Entry 3X41 (X-ray diffraction, 1.87 A resolution); this record covers chains A and B.

# Chain A (and B)
Protein: Phenylethylamine oxidase
Organism: Arthrobacter globiformis
Notes: EC 1.4.3.21; chain B of this document is another copy of the same molecule, construct and numbering; everything in this record applies to it too
UniProtKB: P46881 (PAOX_ARTGO); residue numbers follow UniProt; this construct covers 9-628
Chain sequence (620 residues; numbered 9 to 628; the number before each row is that of its first residue):
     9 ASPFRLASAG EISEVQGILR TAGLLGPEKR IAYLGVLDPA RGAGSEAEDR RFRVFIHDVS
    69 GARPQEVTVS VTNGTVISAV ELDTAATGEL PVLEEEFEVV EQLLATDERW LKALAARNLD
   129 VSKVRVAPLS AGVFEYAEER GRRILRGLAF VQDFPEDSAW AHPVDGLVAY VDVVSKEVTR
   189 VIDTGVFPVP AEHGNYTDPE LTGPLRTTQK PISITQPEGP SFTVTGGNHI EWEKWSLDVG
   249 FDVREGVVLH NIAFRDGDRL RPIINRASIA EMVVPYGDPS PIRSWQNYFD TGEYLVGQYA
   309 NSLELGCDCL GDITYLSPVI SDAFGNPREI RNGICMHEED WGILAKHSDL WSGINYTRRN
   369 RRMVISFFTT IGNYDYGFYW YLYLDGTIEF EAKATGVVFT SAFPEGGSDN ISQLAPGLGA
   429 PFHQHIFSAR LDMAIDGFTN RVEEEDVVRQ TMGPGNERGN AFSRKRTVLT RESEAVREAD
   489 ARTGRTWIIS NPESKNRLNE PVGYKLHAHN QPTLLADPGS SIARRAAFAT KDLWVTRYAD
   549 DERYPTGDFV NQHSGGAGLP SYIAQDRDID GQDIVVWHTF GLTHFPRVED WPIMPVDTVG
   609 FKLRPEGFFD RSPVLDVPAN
Disulfides: Cys317-Cys343
Modified / non-standard residues: Tyr382 (2-hydroxy-5-{[(1E)-2-phenylethylidene]amino}-L-tyrosine; 2TY)
Ion coordination: K+: Val79, Thr80; Cu ion: His431, His433, His592; Na+: Asp440, Met441, Asp581, Ile582
Swiss-Prot annotation at these positions:
  - active site: Asp298 (Proton acceptor)
  - binding site (substrate): Tyr296 to Tyr307, Ile379 to Asn381, Asp383, Tyr384
  - binding site (Cu cation): His431, His433, His592
From the paper describing this entry:
  - catalytic residues: Asp298 (citing earlier work)

# How chain A and chain B interact
Pairs across the interface - 304 pairs, chain A then chain B:
  Arg133(A) - Trp359(B)
  Val134(A) - Trp359(B)
  Ala135(A) - Trp359(B)  hydrophobic
  Phe142(A) - Arg466(B)
  Glu143(A) - Arg466(B)  salt bridge
  Tyr144(A) - Arg466(B)  hydrogen bond
  Gln160(A) - Trp359(B)  hydrogen bond (side chain-backbone)
  Gln160(A) - Ser360(B)
  Pro163(A) - Trp359(B)
  Pro163(A) - Ser360(B)
  Glu164(A) - Ser360(B)
  Glu164(A) - Ile362(B)
  Asp165(A) - Ser360(B)
  Ala167(A) - Trp359(B)  hydrophobic
  Trp168(A) - Asp357(B)  hydrogen bond
  Trp168(A) - Trp359(B)  hydrophobic
  Glu200(A) - Arg505(B)  salt bridge
  Tyr204(A) - His355(B)
  Tyr204(A) - Tyr364(B)  hydrophobic
  Thr205(A) - Tyr364(B)
  Leu209(A) - Arg619(B)
  Thr210(A) - Leu623(B)
  Thr210(A) - Asp624(B)
  Pro212(A) - Asp624(B)
  Leu213(A) - Asp624(B)
  Arg214(A) - Glu241(B)  salt bridge
  Arg214(A) - Lys242(B)
  Arg214(A) - Leu392(B)
  Arg214(A) - Pro621(B)  hydrogen bond (side chain-backbone)
  Arg214(A) - Asp624(B)  salt bridge
  Arg214(A) - Val625(B)
  Arg214(A) - Pro626(B)
  Thr216(A) - Ser229(B)
  Thr216(A) - Glu241(B)  hydrogen bond
  Gln217(A) - Ser229(B)
  Gln217(A) - Glu241(B)  hydrogen bond
  Gln217(A) - Arg369(B)
  Gln217(A) - Leu392(B)
  Lys218(A) - Gln224(B)
  Lys218(A) - Glu226(B)
  Lys218(A) - Gly227(B)
  Lys218(A) - Pro228(B)
  Lys218(A) - Ser229(B)  hydrogen bond (backbone-side chain)
  Lys218(A) - Arg369(B)  hydrogen bond (backbone-side chain)
  Pro219(A) - Gln224(B)  hydrogen bond (backbone-side chain)
  Pro219(A) - Pro225(B)  hydrophobic
  Pro219(A) - Glu226(B)
  Ile220(A) - Thr223(B)
  Ile220(A) - Gln224(B)
  Ile220(A) - Glu347(B)
  Ile220(A) - Asp348(B)
  Ser221(A) - Ser221(B)
  Ser221(A) - Ile222(B)
  Ser221(A) - Thr223(B)  hydrogen bond (backbone-backbone)
  Ile222(A) - Ser221(B)
  Thr223(A) - Ile220(B)
  Thr223(A) - Ser221(B)  hydrogen bond (backbone-backbone)
  Gln224(A) - Lys218(B)
  Gln224(A) - Pro219(B)  hydrogen bond (side chain-backbone)
  Gln224(A) - Ile220(B)
  Pro225(A) - Pro219(B)
  Glu226(A) - Lys218(B)
  Glu226(A) - Pro219(B)
  Gly227(A) - Lys218(B)
  Pro228(A) - Lys218(B)
  Ser229(A) - Thr216(B)
  Ser229(A) - Gln217(B)
  Ser229(A) - Lys218(B)  hydrogen bond (side chain-backbone)
  Glu241(A) - Arg214(B)  salt bridge
  Glu241(A) - Thr216(B)  hydrogen bond
  Glu241(A) - Gln217(B)  hydrogen bond
  Lys242(A) - Arg214(B)
  Tyr284(A) - Asn468(B)  hydrogen bond (backbone-side chain)
  Gly285(A) - Asn468(B)
  Gly285(A) - Ala469(B)
  Gly285(A) - Phe470(B)  hydrogen bond (backbone-backbone)
  Asp286(A) - Asn468(B)  hydrogen bond (backbone-side chain)
  Pro287(A) - Gly463(B)
  Ser292(A) - Arg466(B)  hydrogen bond
  Ser292(A) - Asn468(B)
  Trp293(A) - Arg466(B)
  Asn309(A) - Lys354(B)
  Asn309(A) - Ser356(B)
  Cys315(A) - Ile351(B)
  Cys315(A) - Thr365(B)
  Cys315(A) - Arg367(B)  hydrogen bond (backbone-side chain)
  Asp316(A) - Ile351(B)
  Asp316(A) - Lys354(B)  salt bridge
  Asp316(A) - Thr365(B)
  Asp316(A) - Arg367(B)  hydrogen bond (backbone-side chain)
  Cys317(A) - Arg367(B)
  Leu318(A) - Asp348(B)
  Leu318(A) - Arg367(B)
  Glu347(A) - Ile220(B)
  Asp348(A) - Ile220(B)
  Asp348(A) - Leu318(B)
  Trp349(A) - Trp349(B)  hydrophobic
  Ile351(A) - Cys315(B)
  Ile351(A) - Asp316(B)
  Ile351(A) - Tyr387(B)
  Ile351(A) - Val604(B)
  Leu352(A) - Met602(B)
  Leu352(A) - Pro603(B)
  Leu352(A) - Val604(B)  hydrogen bond (backbone-backbone)
  Ala353(A) - Thr403(B)
  Ala353(A) - Met602(B)
  Lys354(A) - Asn309(B)
  Lys354(A) - Asp316(B)  salt bridge
  Lys354(A) - Phe376(B)
  Lys354(A) - Asp383(B)
  Lys354(A) - Thr403(B)  hydrogen bond (backbone-side chain)
  Lys354(A) - Gly404(B)  hydrogen bond (backbone-backbone)
  His355(A) - Tyr204(B)
  His355(A) - Gly380(B)
  His355(A) - Asn381(B)  hydrogen bond (side chain-backbone)
  His355(A) - Asp383(B)  salt bridge
  His355(A) - Gly404(B)
  His355(A) - Val405(B)
  His355(A) - Ile601(B)
  Ser356(A) - Thr378(B)
  Ser356(A) - Asp383(B)  hydrogen bond (backbone-side chain)
  Asp357(A) - Trp168(B)  hydrogen bond
  Trp359(A) - Arg133(B)
  Trp359(A) - Val134(B)
  Trp359(A) - Ala135(B)  hydrophobic
  Trp359(A) - Gln160(B)  hydrogen bond (backbone-side chain)
  Trp359(A) - Pro163(B)
  Trp359(A) - Ala167(B)  hydrophobic
  Trp359(A) - Trp168(B)  hydrophobic
  Ser360(A) - Gln160(B)
  Ser360(A) - Pro163(B)
  Ser360(A) - Glu164(B)
  Ser360(A) - Asp165(B)
  Ile362(A) - Glu164(B)
  Tyr364(A) - Tyr204(B)  hydrophobic
  Tyr364(A) - Thr205(B)
  Tyr364(A) - Ile601(B)  hydrophobic
  Thr365(A) - Cys315(B)
  Thr365(A) - Asp316(B)
  Arg367(A) - Cys315(B)  hydrogen bond (side chain-backbone)
  Arg367(A) - Asp316(B)  hydrogen bond (side chain-backbone)
  Arg367(A) - Cys317(B)
  Arg367(A) - Leu318(B)
  Arg369(A) - Gln217(B)
  Arg369(A) - Lys218(B)  hydrogen bond (side chain-backbone)
  Arg369(A) - Ile220(B)
  Phe376(A) - Lys354(B)
  Thr378(A) - Ser356(B)
  Gly380(A) - His355(B)
  Asn381(A) - His355(B)  hydrogen bond (backbone-side chain)
  Asp383(A) - Lys354(B)
  Asp383(A) - His355(B)  salt bridge
  Asp383(A) - Ser356(B)  hydrogen bond (side chain-backbone)
  Tyr387(A) - Ile351(B)
  Leu392(A) - Arg214(B)
  Leu392(A) - Gln217(B)
  Asp393(A) - Pro603(B)
  Thr403(A) - Ala353(B)
  Thr403(A) - Lys354(B)  hydrogen bond (side chain-backbone)
  Gly404(A) - Lys354(B)  hydrogen bond (backbone-backbone)
  Gly404(A) - His355(B)
  Val405(A) - His355(B)
  Asp417(A) - Ser471(B)  hydrogen bond (backbone-side chain)
  Asn418(A) - Gln458(B)  hydrogen bond
  Asn418(A) - Ala469(B)
  Asn418(A) - Phe470(B)  hydrogen bond (side chain-backbone)
  Ser420(A) - Arg472(B)
  Gln421(A) - Leu506(B)
  Leu422(A) - Leu506(B)
  Ala423(A) - Arg505(B)
  Ala423(A) - Leu506(B)
  Pro424(A) - Arg505(B)
  Pro424(A) - Leu506(B)
  Phe430(A) - Phe470(B)
  His431(A) - Phe470(B)
  Gln432(A) - Phe470(B)
  Val455(A) - Leu523(B)  hydrophobic
  Val455(A) - Phe593(B)  hydrophobic
  Arg457(A) - Leu523(B)  hydrogen bond (side chain-backbone)
  Arg457(A) - Ala524(B)  hydrogen bond (side chain-backbone)
  Arg457(A) - Pro526(B)
  Gln458(A) - Asn418(B)  hydrogen bond
  Thr459(A) - Asp525(B)
  Met460(A) - Asp525(B)  hydrogen bond (backbone-side chain)
  Met460(A) - Gly527(B)
  Gly463(A) - Pro287(B)
  Arg466(A) - Phe142(B)
  Arg466(A) - Glu143(B)  salt bridge
  Arg466(A) - Tyr144(B)  hydrogen bond
  Arg466(A) - Ser292(B)  hydrogen bond
  Arg466(A) - Trp293(B)
  Arg466(A) - Ser528(B)
  Gly467(A) - Ala524(B)
  Gly467(A) - Asp525(B)  hydrogen bond (backbone-backbone)
  Gly467(A) - Ser528(B)
  Asn468(A) - Tyr284(B)  hydrogen bond (side chain-backbone)
  Asn468(A) - Gly285(B)
  Asn468(A) - Asp286(B)  hydrogen bond (side chain-backbone)
  Asn468(A) - Ser292(B)
  Ala469(A) - Gly285(B)
  Phe470(A) - Gly285(B)  hydrogen bond (backbone-backbone)
  Phe470(A) - Asn418(B)  hydrogen bond (backbone-side chain)
  Phe470(A) - Phe430(B)
  Phe470(A) - His431(B)
  Phe470(A) - Gln432(B)
  Phe470(A) - Leu523(B)  hydrophobic
  Phe470(A) - Thr591(B)
  Phe470(A) - Phe593(B)  hydrophobic
  Ser471(A) - Asp417(B)  hydrogen bond (side chain-backbone)
  Ser471(A) - Phe593(B)
  Arg472(A) - Phe593(B)
  Ala487(A) - Arg490(B)  hydrogen bond (backbone-side chain)
  Ala489(A) - Ala489(B)  hydrophobic
  Ala489(A) - Asn518(B)
  Ala489(A) - Pro520(B)
  Arg490(A) - Glu486(B)  salt bridge
  Arg490(A) - Pro520(B)
  Gly492(A) - Pro520(B)
  Arg505(A) - Glu200(B)  salt bridge
  Arg505(A) - Ala423(B)
  Arg505(A) - Pro424(B)
  Leu506(A) - Gln421(B)
  Leu506(A) - Leu422(B)
  Leu506(A) - Ala423(B)
  Leu506(A) - Pro424(B)
  Leu506(A) - Val596(B)  hydrophobic
  Asn518(A) - Ala489(B)
  Pro520(A) - Ala489(B)
  Pro520(A) - Arg490(B)
  Pro520(A) - Gly492(B)
  Leu523(A) - Val455(B)  hydrophobic
  Leu523(A) - Arg457(B)  hydrogen bond (backbone-side chain)
  Leu523(A) - Phe470(B)  hydrophobic
  Ala524(A) - Arg457(B)  hydrogen bond (backbone-side chain)
  Ala524(A) - Gly467(B)
  Asp525(A) - Thr459(B)
  Asp525(A) - Met460(B)  hydrogen bond (side chain-backbone)
  Asp525(A) - Gly467(B)  hydrogen bond (backbone-backbone)
  Pro526(A) - Arg457(B)
  Gly527(A) - Met460(B)
  Ser528(A) - Arg466(B)
  Ser528(A) - Gly467(B)
  Thr591(A) - Phe470(B)
  Phe593(A) - Val455(B)  hydrophobic
  Phe593(A) - Phe470(B)  hydrophobic
  Phe593(A) - Ser471(B)
  Phe593(A) - Arg472(B)
  Arg595(A) - Arg612(B)
  Arg595(A) - Pro613(B)  hydrogen bond (side chain-backbone)
  Arg595(A) - Glu614(B)
  Val596(A) - Leu506(B)  hydrophobic
  Val596(A) - Phe617(B)
  Val596(A) - Asp618(B)
  Val596(A) - Arg619(B)
  Val596(A) - Ser620(B)
  Glu597(A) - Pro613(B)
  Glu597(A) - Glu614(B)
  Glu597(A) - Gly615(B)  hydrogen bond (side chain-backbone)
  Glu597(A) - Phe616(B)  hydrogen bond (side chain-backbone)
  Glu597(A) - Phe617(B)  hydrogen bond (side chain-backbone)
  Glu597(A) - Ser620(B)
  Trp599(A) - Arg619(B)
  Trp599(A) - Ser620(B)  hydrogen bond (backbone-backbone)
  Pro600(A) - Leu623(B)
  Ile601(A) - His355(B)
  Ile601(A) - Tyr364(B)  hydrophobic
  Ile601(A) - Leu623(B)  hydrophobic
  Met602(A) - Ala353(B)
  Pro603(A) - Leu352(B)
  Pro603(A) - Asp393(B)
  Val604(A) - Ile351(B)
  Val604(A) - Leu352(B)  hydrogen bond (backbone-backbone)
  Asp605(A) - Arg612(B)  salt bridge
  Arg612(A) - Arg595(B)
  Arg612(A) - Asp605(B)  salt bridge
  Pro613(A) - Arg595(B)  hydrogen bond (backbone-side chain)
  Pro613(A) - Glu597(B)
  Glu614(A) - Arg595(B)
  Glu614(A) - Glu597(B)
  Gly615(A) - Glu597(B)  hydrogen bond (backbone-side chain)
  Phe616(A) - Glu597(B)  hydrogen bond (backbone-side chain)
  Phe617(A) - Val596(B)
  Phe617(A) - Glu597(B)  hydrogen bond (backbone-side chain)
  Asp618(A) - Val596(B)
  Arg619(A) - Leu209(B)
  Arg619(A) - Val596(B)
  Arg619(A) - Trp599(B)
  Ser620(A) - Val596(B)
  Ser620(A) - Glu597(B)
  Ser620(A) - Trp599(B)  hydrogen bond (backbone-backbone)
  Pro621(A) - Arg214(B)  hydrogen bond (backbone-side chain)
  Val622(A) - Arg214(B)
  Leu623(A) - Leu209(B)  hydrophobic
  Leu623(A) - Thr210(B)
  Leu623(A) - Pro600(B)
  Leu623(A) - Ile601(B)  hydrophobic
  Asp624(A) - Thr210(B)
  Asp624(A) - Pro212(B)
  Asp624(A) - Leu213(B)
  Asp624(A) - Arg214(B)  salt bridge
  Val625(A) - Arg214(B)
  Val625(A) - Gln217(B)
  Pro626(A) - Arg214(B)
  Asn628(A) - Gly314(B)
Interface residues without a listed pair, chain A (156 interface residues in all): Phe105, Phe158, Pro289, Gly314, Glu346, Gly350, Leu358, Lys401, Glu453, Asn464, Asp488, Thr491, Asn504, Leu522, Ser529, Lys610
Interface residues without a listed pair, chain B (153 interface residues in all): Phe105, Phe158, Pro289, Glu346, Gly350, Leu358, Lys401, Ser420, Glu453, Asn464, Thr491, Asn504, Leu522, Lys610, Val622

# In short
156 residues of chain A face 153 of chain B across their interface; the contacts include 67 hydrogen bonds and
15 salt bridges. Polar contacts include Glu143(A)-Arg466(B), Glu200(A)-Arg505(B) and Arg214(A)-Glu241(B). From
UniProt: active-site residue Asp298(A), 17 substrate-binding residues and 3 Cu cation-binding residues on
chain A. The paper reports the catalytic residue Asp298(A).
Both chains are Phenylethylamine oxidase (Arthrobacter globiformis). Entry 3X41 (Copper amine oxidase from
Arthrobacter globiformis: Product Schiff-base form produced by anaerobic reduction in the presence ...) was
determined by X-ray diffraction together with 3X3X, 3X3Y, 3X3Z, 3X40 and 3X42 from the same study.
